6OJP - chains A and B; structure by X-ray diffraction, 2.17 A resolution.

# Chain A
Name: Antigen-presenting glycoprotein CD1d1
Source organism: Mus musculus
Reference sequence: A0A0R4J090 (A0A0R4J090_MOUSE); residues 1-279 here correspond to UniProt positions 19-297 (UniProt number = residue number + 18)
Chain sequence (285 residues; numbered 1 to 285; the number before each row is that of its first residue):
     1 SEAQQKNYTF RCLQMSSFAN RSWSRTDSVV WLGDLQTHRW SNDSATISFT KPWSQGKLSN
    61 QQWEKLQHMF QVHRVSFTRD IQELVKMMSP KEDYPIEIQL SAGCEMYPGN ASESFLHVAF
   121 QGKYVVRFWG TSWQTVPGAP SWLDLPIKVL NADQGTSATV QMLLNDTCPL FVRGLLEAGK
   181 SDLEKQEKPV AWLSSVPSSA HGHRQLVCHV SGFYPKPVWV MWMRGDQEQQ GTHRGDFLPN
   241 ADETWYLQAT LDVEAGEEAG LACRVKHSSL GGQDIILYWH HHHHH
Disordered / not traced: 1-5, 86-92, 284-285
Sequence notes: engineered mutation His73 (Tyr91 in A0A0R4J090); expression tag (280-285)
Disulfide bonds: Cys104-Cys168, Cys208-Cys263
Glycans and other covalent adducts: glycan linked to Asn7, Asn165; N-acetylglucosamine (NAG) linked to Asn20, Asn42
Residues lining bound ligands: 7LP ((5R,6S,7S)-5,6-dihydroxy-7-(octanoylamino)-N-(6-phenylhexyl)-8-{[(2S,3R,4S,5R,6R)-3,4,5-trihydroxy-6-(hydroxymethyl)tetrahydro-2H-pyran-2-yl]oxy}octanamide): Met69, His73, Ser76, Phe77, Asp80, Ile81, Leu84, Ile98, Leu100, Leu116, Val118, Phe120, Trp133, Trp142, Leu143, Leu150, Asp153, Gly155, Thr156, Thr159, Val160, Leu163

# Chain B
Name: Beta-2-microglobulin
Source organism: Mus musculus
Reference sequence: P01887 (B2MG_MOUSE); residues 1-99 here correspond to UniProt positions 21-119 (UniProt number = residue number + 20)
Chain sequence (99 residues; each row starts with the number of its first residue):
     1 IQKTPQIQVY SRHPPENGKP NILNCYVTQF HPPHIEIQML KNGKKIPKVE MSDMSFSKDW
    61 SFYILAHTEF TPTETDTYAC RVKHASMAEP KTVYWDRDM
Disulfide bonds: Cys25-Cys80

# Chain A / chain B interface
Pairs across the interface (57; chain A residue first):
  Arg11(A) - Phe56(B)  hydrogen bond (side chain-backbone)
  Arg11(A) - Tyr63(B)
  Leu13(A) - Ser55(B)
  Leu13(A) - Phe56(B)
  Gln14(A) - Phe56(B)
  Met15(A) - Met54(B)
  Met15(A) - Phe56(B)  hydrophobic
  Met15(A) - Phe62(B)  hydrophobic
  Ser17(A) - Pro33(B)
  Ser17(A) - His34(B)  hydrogen bond
  Val29(A) - Asp53(B)
  Val29(A) - Met54(B)
  Val29(A) - Ser55(B)
  Trp31(A) - Ser55(B)  hydrogen bond
  Gln36(A) - Asp53(B)  hydrogen bond
  Arg39(A) - Asp53(B)  salt bridge
  Glu97(A) - His31(B)
  Glu97(A) - Pro33(B)
  Glu97(A) - His34(B)  salt bridge
  Gln99(A) - His31(B)
  Gln99(A) - Phe56(B)
  Gln99(A) - Trp60(B)  hydrogen bond (side chain-backbone)
  Gln99(A) - Phe62(B)
  Leu100(A) - Phe56(B)
  His117(A) - Trp60(B)
  Ala119(A) - Trp60(B)  hydrophobic
  Gln121(A) - His31(B)
  Gly122(A) - His31(B)
  Gly122(A) - Trp60(B)
  Tyr124(A) - Trp60(B)
  Val190(A) - Pro14(B)  hydrophobic
  Trp192(A) - Ser11(B)
  Trp192(A) - His13(B)
  Trp192(A) - Pro14(B)  hydrophobic
  Trp192(A) - Pro15(B)
  Ser195(A) - Met99(B)
  Val196(A) - Asp96(B)
  Val196(A) - Met99(B)
  Pro197(A) - Met99(B)
  Ser211(A) - Arg12(B)  hydrogen bond (side chain-backbone)
  Gly212(A) - Arg12(B)
  Leu238(A) - Gln8(B)
  Leu238(A) - Tyr10(B)
  Leu238(A) - Tyr26(B)  hydrophobic
  Pro239(A) - Tyr10(B)  hydrogen bond (backbone-side chain)
  Pro239(A) - Tyr26(B)
  Pro239(A) - Leu65(B)
  Asn240(A) - Tyr10(B)
  Asn240(A) - Arg12(B)
  Asn240(A) - Asn24(B)  hydrogen bond
  Asn240(A) - Leu65(B)
  Ala241(A) - Leu65(B)
  Ala241(A) - His67(B)
  Asp242(A) - Arg12(B)  salt bridge
  Thr244(A) - Arg12(B)
  Tyr246(A) - Tyr10(B)  hydrophobic
  Tyr246(A) - Ser11(B)
Interface residues without a listed pair, chain A (35 interface residues in all): Ser101, Val118, Asp236, Phe237
Interface residues without a listed pair, chain B (28 interface residues in all): Gln2, Pro32, Ser57, Asp59, Arg97

# Overview
The interface between chain A and chain B involves 35 residues on one side and 28 on the other, with 8
hydrogen bonds and 3 salt bridges. Polar contacts include Arg39(A)-Asp53(B), Glu97(A)-His34(B) and
Asp242(A)-Arg12(B). Chain A binds compound 7LP.
Chain A is Antigen-presenting glycoprotein CD1d1 and chain B is Beta-2-microglobulin, both from Mus musculus;
the structure, Structure of glycolipid alpha-GSA[8,6P] in complex with mouse CD1d, was determined by X-ray
diffraction together with 6C5M, 6C69, 6C6A, 6C6C, 6C6E, 6C6H and 10 further entries from the same study.
